1E7S - chain A; structure by X-ray diffraction, 1.50 A resolution.

[Chain A]
Name: GDP-fucose synthetase
Organism: Escherichia coli
Notes: EC 5.1.3.-
UniProt: P32055 (FCL_ECOLI); residues 1-321 here = UniProt positions 1-321
Chain sequence (321 residues; each row starts with the number of its first residue):
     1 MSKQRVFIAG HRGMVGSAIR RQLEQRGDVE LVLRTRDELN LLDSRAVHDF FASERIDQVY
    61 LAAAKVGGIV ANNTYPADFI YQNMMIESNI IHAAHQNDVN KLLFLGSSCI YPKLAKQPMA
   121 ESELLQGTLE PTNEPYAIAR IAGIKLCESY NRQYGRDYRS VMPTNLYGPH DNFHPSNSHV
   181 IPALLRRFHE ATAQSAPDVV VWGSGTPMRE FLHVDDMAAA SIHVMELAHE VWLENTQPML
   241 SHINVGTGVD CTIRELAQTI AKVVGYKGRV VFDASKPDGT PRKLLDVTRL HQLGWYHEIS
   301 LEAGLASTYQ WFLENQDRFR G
Disordered / not traced: 1-2, 317-321
Differences from the reference sequence: engineered mutation R140 (Lys136 in P37744); conflict S195 (Asn in P32055)
Small-molecule neighbours:
  - NADP (NAP; NADP nicotinamide-adenine-dinucleotide phosphate): G10, R12, G13, M14, V15, G16, R36, L39, N40, L41, L42, A62, A63, A64, V66, G67, G68, I86, R140, L166, D171, N172, N177, H179
  - acetylphosphate (UVW): G67, G68, I69, V70, A71, S176, N177, S178
UniProt features mapped onto this chain:
  - active site: Y136 (Proton donor/acceptor)
  - binding site (NADP(+)): G10 to G16, R36 to L41, L105 to S108, P163 to L166, H179
  - binding site (substrate): R187, W202, R209, D278
  - site (Important for catalytic activity): S107, C109
  - mutagenesis: S107 (S107A: Nearly abolishes catalytic activity. Minor effect of affinity for NADPH and substrate), C109 (C109A: Nearly abolishes catalytic activity), Y136 (Y136E: Abolishes enzyme activity), H179 (H179N: Nearly abolishes catalytic activity), R187 (R187A: Decreases affinity for the substrate GDP-4-keto-6-deoxymannose)

[In short]
Ligands of chain A: NADP and acetylphosphate. From UniProt: active-site residue Y136, 22 NADP+-binding
residues, 4 substrate-binding residues and 5 mutagenesis sites.
Chain A is GDP-fucose synthetase (Escherichia coli); the structure, GDP 4-keto-6-deoxy-D-mannose epimerase
reductase K140R, was determined by X-ray diffraction (same publication as 1E6U, 1E7Q and 1E7R).
